PDB entry 2VQV | X-ray diffraction, 3.30 A resolution | chain A

== Chain A ==
Protein: Histone deacetylase 4
From: Homo sapiens
Notes: fragment: catalytic domain, residues 648-1057
UniProtKB: P56524 (HDAC4_HUMAN); residues 4-413 here correspond to UniProt positions 648-1057 (UniProt number = residue number + 644)
Amino-acid sequence (413 residues; each row starts with the number of its first residue):
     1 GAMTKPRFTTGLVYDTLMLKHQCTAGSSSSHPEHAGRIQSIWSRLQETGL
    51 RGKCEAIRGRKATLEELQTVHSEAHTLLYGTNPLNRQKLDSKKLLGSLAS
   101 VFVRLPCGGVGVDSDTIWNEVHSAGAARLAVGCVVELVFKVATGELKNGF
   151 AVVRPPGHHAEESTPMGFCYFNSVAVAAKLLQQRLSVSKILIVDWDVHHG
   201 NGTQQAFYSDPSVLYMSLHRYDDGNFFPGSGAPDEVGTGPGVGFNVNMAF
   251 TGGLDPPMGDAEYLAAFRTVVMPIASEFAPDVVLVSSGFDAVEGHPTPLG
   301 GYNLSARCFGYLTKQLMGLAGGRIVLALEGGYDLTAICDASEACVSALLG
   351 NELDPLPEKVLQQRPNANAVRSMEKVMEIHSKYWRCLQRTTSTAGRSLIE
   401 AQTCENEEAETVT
Disordered / not traced: 1-6, 21-33, 84-114, 406-413
Sequence notes: engineered mutation Ala-25 (Cys669 in P56524), Ala-56 (Cys700 in P56524), Tyr-332 (His976 in P56524)
Metal / ion sites: K+ site 1: Asp-194, Asp-196, His-198, Ser-217, Leu-218; Zn2+: Asp-196, His-198, Asp-290 (together with HA3); K+ site 2: Phe-207, Phe-244
Residues lining bound ligands: HA3 (N-hydroxy-5-[(3-phenyl-5,6-dihydroimidazo[1,2-a]pyrazin-7(8H)-yl)carbonyl]thiophene-2-carboxamide): Pro-156, His-159, Gly-167, Phe-168, Asp-196, His-198, Phe-227, Asp-290, Leu-299, Glu-329, Gly-330, Tyr-332
UniProt features mapped onto this chain:
  - motif: Glu-407 to Thr-413 (Nuclear export signal)
  - active site: His-159
  - binding site (Zn(2+)): Cys-23, His-31, Cys-107
Reported in the primary citation:
  - binding site for HA3: Tyr-332
  - conformationally variable residues (side-chain flip): Tyr-332
  - mutagenesis - D115A: decreased catalytic activity
  - catalytic residues: Asp-115

== Summary ==
Ligands of chain A: compound HA3. The K+ site 1 is built by Asp-194, Asp-196, His-198, Ser-217 and Leu-218.
Asp-196, His-198 and Asp-290 coordinate Zn2+. UniProt lists active-site residue His-159 and 3 Zn2+-binding
residues. From the paper: the catalytic residue Asp-115; D115A reduces catalytic activity.
Chain A is Histone deacetylase 4 (Homo sapiens); the structure, Structure of HDAC4 catalytic domain with a
gain-of-function mutation bound to a hydroxamic acid inhibitor, was determined by X-ray diffraction together
with 2VQW, 2VQJ, 2VQM, 2VQO and 2VQQ from the same study.
